PDB entry 6RWE | electron microscopy, 3.00 A resolution | chains T and B of the 20 polymer chains in the assembly

== Chain T ==
Molecule: Template strand
Source organism: synthetic construct
Sequence (70 nucleotides; row label = number of the first residue in the row):
     1 GTCTTCAACTGCTTTCGCATGAAGTACCTCCCAACTACTTTTCCTCACAC
    51 TTGTACTCCATGACTAAACC
Disordered / not traced: 1-7, 24-26, 61-70

== Chain B ==
Molecule: DNA-directed RNA polymerase I subunit RPA135
Source organism: Saccharomyces cerevisiae
Notes: EC 2.7.7.6
UniProtKB: P22138 (RPA2_YEAST); numbering as in UniProt (aligned over 1-1203)
Sequence (1203 residues; each row starts with the number of its first residue):
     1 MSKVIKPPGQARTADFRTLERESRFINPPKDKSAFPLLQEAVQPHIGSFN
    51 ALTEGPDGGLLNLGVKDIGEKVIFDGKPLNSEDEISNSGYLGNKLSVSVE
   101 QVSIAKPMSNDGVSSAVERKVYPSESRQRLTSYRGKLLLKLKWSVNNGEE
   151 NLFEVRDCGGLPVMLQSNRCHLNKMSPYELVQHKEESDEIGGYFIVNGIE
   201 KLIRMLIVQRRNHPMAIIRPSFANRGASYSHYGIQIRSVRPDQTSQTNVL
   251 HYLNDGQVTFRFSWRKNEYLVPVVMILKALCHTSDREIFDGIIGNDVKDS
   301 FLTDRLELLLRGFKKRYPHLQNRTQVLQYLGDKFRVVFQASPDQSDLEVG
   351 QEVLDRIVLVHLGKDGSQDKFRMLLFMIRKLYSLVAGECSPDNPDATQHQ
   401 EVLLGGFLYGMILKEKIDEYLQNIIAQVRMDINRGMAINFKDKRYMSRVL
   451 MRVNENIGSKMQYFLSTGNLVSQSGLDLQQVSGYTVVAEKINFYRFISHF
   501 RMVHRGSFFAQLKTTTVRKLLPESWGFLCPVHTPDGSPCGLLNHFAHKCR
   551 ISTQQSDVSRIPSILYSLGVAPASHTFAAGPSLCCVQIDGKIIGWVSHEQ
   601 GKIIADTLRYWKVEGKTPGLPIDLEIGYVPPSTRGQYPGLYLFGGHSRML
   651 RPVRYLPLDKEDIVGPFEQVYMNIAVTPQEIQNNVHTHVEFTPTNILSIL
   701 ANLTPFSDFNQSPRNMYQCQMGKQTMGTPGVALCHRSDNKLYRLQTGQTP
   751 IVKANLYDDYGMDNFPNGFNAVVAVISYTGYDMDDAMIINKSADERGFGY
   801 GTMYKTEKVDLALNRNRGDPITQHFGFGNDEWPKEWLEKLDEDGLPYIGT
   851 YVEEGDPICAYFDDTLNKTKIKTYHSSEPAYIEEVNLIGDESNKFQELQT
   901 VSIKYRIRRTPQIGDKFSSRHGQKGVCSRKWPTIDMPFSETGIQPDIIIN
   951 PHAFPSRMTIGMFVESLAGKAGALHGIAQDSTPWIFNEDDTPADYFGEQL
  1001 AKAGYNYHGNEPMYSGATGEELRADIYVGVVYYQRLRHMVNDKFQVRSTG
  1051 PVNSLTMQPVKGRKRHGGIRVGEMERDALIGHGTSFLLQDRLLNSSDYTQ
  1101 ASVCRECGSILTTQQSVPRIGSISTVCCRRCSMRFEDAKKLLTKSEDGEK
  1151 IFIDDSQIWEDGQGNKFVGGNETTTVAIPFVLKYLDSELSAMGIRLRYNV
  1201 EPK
Disordered / not traced: 1-11, 112-116, 1141-1147
Ion coordination: Zn2+: Cys-1104, Cys-1107, Cys-1128, Cys-1131
Curated features (UniProtKB/Swiss-Prot):
  - zinc finger: Cys-1104 to Cys-1131 (C4-type)
  - modified residue: Ser-2 (N-acetylserine), Ser-81 (Phosphoserine), Ser-1156 (Phosphoserine)
  - mutagenesis: Cys-1104 (C1104A: No effect; when associated with A-1107; A-1128 and A-1131), Cys-1107 (C1107A: Lethal. Abolishes recruitment of RPA1 to Pol I. No effect; when associated with A-1104; A-1128 and A-1131), Cys-1127 (C1127R: Responsible of suppression of RPA190-5 and RPA190-1 mutations), Cys-1128 (C1128A: No effect; when associated with A-1104; A-1107 and A-1131), Cys-1131 (C1131A: No effect; when associated with A-1104; A-1107 and A-1128)

== Chain T / chain B interface ==
Contacting residue pairs (9):
  DG17(T) / Lys-513(B)  base contact
  DA19(T) / Met-1074(B)  sugar contact
  DT20(T) / Arg-1070(B)  salt bridge to the phosphate
  DT20(T) / Gly-1072(B)  phosphate contact
  DG21(T) / Lys-1061(B)  phosphate contact
  DC31(T) / Arg-817(B)  hydrogen bond to the base
  DC32(T) / Arg-817(B)  hydrogen bond to the base
  DA33(T) / Asn-893(B)  phosphate contact
  DA33(T) / Phe-895(B)  phosphate contact
Also at the interface, not in a pair above, chain T (10 interface residues in all): DA22, DC28, DT29
Also at the interface, not in a pair above, chain B (13 interface residues in all): Met-451, Arg-452, Asn-454, Gly-818, Arg-1063

== Overview ==
10 residues of chain T face 13 of chain B across their interface; the contacts include 2 hydrogen bonds and 1
salt bridge. Among the polar pairs are DC31(T)/Arg-817(B), DC32(T)/Arg-817(B) and DT20(T)/Arg-1070(B). Curated
annotation (UniProt) lists 5 mutagenesis sites on chain B.
Here chain T is Template strand (synthetic construct) and chain B is DNA-directed RNA polymerase I subunit
RPA135 (Saccharomyces cerevisiae). Entry 6RWE (RNA Polymerase I Open Complex conformation 2) was determined by
electron microscopy together with 6RQH, 6RQL, 6RQT, 6RRD, 6RUI and 6RUO from the same study.
